1W8O - chain A; structure by X-ray diffraction, 1.70 A resolution.

[Chain A]
Name: Bacterial sialidase
Source organism: Micromonospora viridifaciens
Notes: EC 3.2.1.18
UniProtKB: Q02834 (NANH_MICVI); residue numbers follow UniProt; this construct covers 47-647
Chain sequence (601 residues; row label = number of the first residue in the row):
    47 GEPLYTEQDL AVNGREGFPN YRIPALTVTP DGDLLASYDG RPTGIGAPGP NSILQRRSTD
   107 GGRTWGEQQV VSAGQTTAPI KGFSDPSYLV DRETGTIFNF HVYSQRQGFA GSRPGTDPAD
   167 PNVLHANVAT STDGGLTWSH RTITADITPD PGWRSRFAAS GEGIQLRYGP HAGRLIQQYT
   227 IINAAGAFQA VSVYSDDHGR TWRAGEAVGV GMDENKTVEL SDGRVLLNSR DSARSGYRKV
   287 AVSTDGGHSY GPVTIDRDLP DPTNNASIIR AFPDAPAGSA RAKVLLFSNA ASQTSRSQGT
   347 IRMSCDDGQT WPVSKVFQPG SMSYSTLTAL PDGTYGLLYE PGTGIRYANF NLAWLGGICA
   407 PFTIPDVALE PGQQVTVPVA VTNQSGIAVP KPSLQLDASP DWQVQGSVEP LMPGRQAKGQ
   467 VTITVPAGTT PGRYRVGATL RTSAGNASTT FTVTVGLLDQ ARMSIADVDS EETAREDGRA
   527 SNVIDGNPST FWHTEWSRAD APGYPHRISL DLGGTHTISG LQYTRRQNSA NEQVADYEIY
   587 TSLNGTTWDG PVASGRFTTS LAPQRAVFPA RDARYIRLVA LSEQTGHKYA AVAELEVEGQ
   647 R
Disulfide bonds: Cys351-Cys405
Sequence notes: engineered mutation Gly92 (Asp in Q02834)
Bound ions: Na+: Asn528, Asp531, Asn533, Thr536, Ala639, Glu640
Curated features (UniProtKB/Swiss-Prot):
  - active site (Nucleophile): Glu260, Tyr370
  - binding site (substrate): Arg68, Arg276
Reported in the primary citation:
  - mutagenesis - D92G: decreased catalytic activity on MU-aNeu5Ac
  - mutagenesis - D92G: unchanged expression
  - catalytic residues: Tyr370

[In short]
Asn528, Asp531, Asn533, Thr536, Ala639 and Glu640 coordinate Na+. UniProt lists active-site residues Glu260
and Tyr370 and substrate-binding residues Arg68 and Arg276. From the paper: the catalytic residue Tyr370; D92G
reduces catalytic activity on MU-aNeu5Ac.
Chain A is Bacterial sialidase (Micromonospora viridifaciens); the structure, Contribution of the Active Site
Aspartic Acid to Catalysis in the Bacterial Neuraminidase from Micromonospora viridifaciens, was determined by
X-ray diffraction, deposited together with 1W8N.
